6TVT - chains A and F of the 6 polymer chains in the assembly; structure by X-ray diffraction, 2.20 A resolution.

== Chain A ==
Protein: Hemagglutinin HA1
Organism: Influenza A virus (A/harbour seal/Germany/1/2014(H10N7))
Reference sequence: A0A0A7HR51 (A0A0A7HR51_9INFA); aligned to UniProt positions 10-331 over residues 1-322 (the alignment contains insertions or deletions, so no single offset holds)
Chain sequence (324 residues; each row starts with the number of its first residue; numbers below 1 keep their minus sign (Asp-1 is residue -1)):
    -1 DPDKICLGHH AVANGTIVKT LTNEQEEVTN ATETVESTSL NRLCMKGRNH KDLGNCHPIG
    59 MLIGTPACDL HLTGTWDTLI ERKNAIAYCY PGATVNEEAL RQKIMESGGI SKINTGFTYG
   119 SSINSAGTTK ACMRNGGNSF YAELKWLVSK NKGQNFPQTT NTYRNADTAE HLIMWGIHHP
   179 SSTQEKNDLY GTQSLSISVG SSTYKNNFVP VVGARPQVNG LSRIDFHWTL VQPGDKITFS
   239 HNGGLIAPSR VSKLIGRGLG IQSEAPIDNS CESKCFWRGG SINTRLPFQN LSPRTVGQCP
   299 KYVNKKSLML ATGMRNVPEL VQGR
Unresolved in the structure: 212-218, 318-322
Construct notes: expression tag (-1 to 0)
Disulfide bonds: Cys42-Cys269, Cys54-Cys66, Cys87-Cys130, Cys273-Cys297
Metal / ion sites: Ca2+: Glu104 (together with N-acetylglucosamine) (shared with Asn79(F) of chain F)

== Chain F ==
Protein: Hemagglutinin HA2
Organism: Influenza A virus (A/harbour seal/Germany/1/2014(H10N7))
Reference sequence: A0A0A7HR51 (A0A0A7HR51_9INFA); residues 1-176 here correspond to UniProt positions 333-508 (UniProt number = residue number + 332)
Chain sequence (177 residues; each row starts with the number of its first residue):
     1 GLFGAIAGFI ENGWEGMVDG WYGFRHQNAQ GTGQAADYKS TQAAIDQITG KLNRIIKKTN
    61 TEFESIESEF SEIDHQIGNV INWTKDSITD IWTYQAELLV AMENQHTIDM ADSEMLNLYE
   121 RVRKQLRQNA EEDGKGCFEI YHACDDSCME SIRNNTYDHS QYREEALLNR LNINPVK
Unresolved in the structure: 173-177
Construct notes: expression tag (177)
Disulfide bonds: Cys144-Cys148
Covalently attached groups: N-acetylglucosamine (NAG) linked to Asn82
Metal / ion sites: Ca2+: Asn79 (together with N-acetylglucosamine) (shared with Glu104(A) of chain A)

== Interface between chain A and chain F ==
Pairs across the interface (4; chain A residue first):
  Gln100(A) - Asn79(F)
  Glu104(A) - His75(F)  salt bridge
  Glu104(A) - Asn79(F)  hydrogen bond
  Lys299(A) - Asp90(F)  salt bridge
Other interface residues (no listed pair), chain A (6 interface residues in all): Ala97, Lys101, Phe286
Other interface residues (no listed pair), chain F (5 interface residues in all): Gln76, Tyr94

== Summary ==
Chain A and chain F form an interface of 6 and 5 residues respectively; the contacts include 1 hydrogen bond
and 2 salt bridges. Polar contacts include Glu104(A)-His75(F), Lys299(A)-Asp90(F) and Glu104(A)-Asn79(F).
N-acetylglucosamine is covalently linked to Asn82(F). Glu104(A) and Asn79(F) coordinate Ca2+.
Here chain A is Hemagglutinin HA1 and chain F is Hemagglutinin HA2, both from Influenza A virus (A/harbour
seal/Germany/1/2014(H10N7)). Entry 6TVT (Crystal structure of the haemagglutinin mutant (Gln226Leu, Del228)
from an H10N7 seal influenza virus isolated in ...) was determined by X-ray diffraction, deposited together
with 6TJW, 6TJY, 6TVA, 6TVB, 6TVC, 6TVD and 9 further entries.
